Entry 8ZIS (electron microscopy, 3.09 A resolution); this record covers chains A and B of the 6 polymer chains in the assembly.

[Chain A (and B)]
Molecule: HerA
Source organism: Agrobacterium tumefaciens
Notes: chain B of this document is another copy of the same molecule, construct and numbering; everything in this record applies to it too
Sequence (617 residues; numbered 1 to 617; the number before each row is that of its first residue):
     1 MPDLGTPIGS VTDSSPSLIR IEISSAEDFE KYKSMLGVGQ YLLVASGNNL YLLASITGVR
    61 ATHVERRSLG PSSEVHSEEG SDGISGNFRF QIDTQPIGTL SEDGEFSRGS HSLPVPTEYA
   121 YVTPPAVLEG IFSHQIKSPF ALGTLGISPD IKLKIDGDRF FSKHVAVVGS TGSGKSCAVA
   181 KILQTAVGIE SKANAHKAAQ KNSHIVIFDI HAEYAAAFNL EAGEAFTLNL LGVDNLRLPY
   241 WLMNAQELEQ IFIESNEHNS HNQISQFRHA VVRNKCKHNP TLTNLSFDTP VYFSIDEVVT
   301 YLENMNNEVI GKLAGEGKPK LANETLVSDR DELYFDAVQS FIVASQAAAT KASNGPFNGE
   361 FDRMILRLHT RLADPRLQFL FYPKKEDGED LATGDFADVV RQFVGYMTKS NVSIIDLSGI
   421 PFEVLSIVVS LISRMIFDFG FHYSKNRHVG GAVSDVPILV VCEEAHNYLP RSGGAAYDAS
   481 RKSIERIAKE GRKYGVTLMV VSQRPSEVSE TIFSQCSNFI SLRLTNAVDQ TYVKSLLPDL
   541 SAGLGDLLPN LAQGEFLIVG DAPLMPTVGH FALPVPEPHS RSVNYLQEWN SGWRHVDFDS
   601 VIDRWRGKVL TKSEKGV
Unresolved in the structure: 67-85, 190-200, 580-596, 606-617 (chain B: 67-85, 190-200, 606-617)

[How chain A and chain B interact]
Contacting residue pairs (36; chain A residue first):
  K33(A) - V115(B)
  K33(A) - T117(B)  hydrogen bond
  V59(A) - D13(B)
  V59(A) - S14(B)
  A61(A) - T12(B)  hydrogen bond (backbone-backbone)
  H63(A) - R89(B)
  H258(A) - T283(B)  hydrogen bond
  H258(A) - N284(B)
  S418(A) - V449(B)
  S418(A) - G450(B)
  G419(A) - V449(B)
  I420(A) - V449(B)
  I420(A) - G450(B)
  F422(A) - H448(B)
  F422(A) - G450(B)
  E423(A) - K445(B)
  H466(A) - K493(B)  hydrogen bond (backbone-side chain)
  S472(A) - E490(B)  hydrogen bond
  R504(A) - R492(B)
  E507(A) - R492(B)  salt bridge
  T525(A) - D561(B)
  L547(A) - H111(B)
  N550(A) - G109(B)
  L551(A) - H111(B)
  E555(A) - H111(B)  salt bridge
  D597(A) - M407(B)
  F598(A) - R401(B)
  F598(A) - Y406(B)
  V601(A) - H442(B)
  V601(A) - Y443(B)  hydrophobic
  R604(A) - K445(B)
  R604(A) - N446(B)  hydrogen bond
  W605(A) - M435(B)
  W605(A) - D438(B)
  W605(A) - F439(B)
  W605(A) - H442(B)  hydrogen bond
Also at the interface, not in a pair above, chain A (37 interface residues in all): F29, L36, G37, V38, T57, G58, R60, R376, P421, N467, N526, V528, I602
Also at the interface, not in a pair above, chain B (36 interface residues in all): P16, R108, S110, P116, A397, G405, G451, S514, S517

[In short]
37 residues of chain A and 36 residues of chain B are in contact, with 7 hydrogen bonds and 2 salt bridges.
Among the polar pairs are E507(A)-R492(B), E555(A)-H111(B) and K33(A)-T117(B).
Both chains are HerA (Agrobacterium tumefaciens). Entry 8ZIS (HerA Hexamer) was determined by electron
microscopy (same publication as 8ZGI, 8ZIQ, 8ZIR and 8ZIT).
